Entry 9FY8 (X-ray diffraction, 2.62 A resolution); this record covers chains B and C of the 3 polymer chains in the assembly.

# Chain B
Name: L2A5 Fab Heavy chain
From: Homo sapiens
Notes: antibody fragment or engineered binder
Sequence (216 residues; each row starts with the number of its first residue; note: 3 numbers in that range are skipped by the numbering (no residue carries them; nothing is unmodelled there); a row labelled like 82A-82C holds insertion residues (82A, then the next letters in order)):
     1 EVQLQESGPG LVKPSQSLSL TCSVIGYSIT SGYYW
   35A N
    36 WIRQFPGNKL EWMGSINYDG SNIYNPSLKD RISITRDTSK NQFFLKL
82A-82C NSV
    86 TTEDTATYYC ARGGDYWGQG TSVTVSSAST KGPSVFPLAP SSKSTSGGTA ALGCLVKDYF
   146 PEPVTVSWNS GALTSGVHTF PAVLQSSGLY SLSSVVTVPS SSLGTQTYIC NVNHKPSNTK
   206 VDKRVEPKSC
Not modelled in the structure: 131-132, 213-215
Cystine bridges: Cys-22/Cys-95, Cys-139/Cys-195
Small-molecule neighbours: 2-acetamido-2-deoxy-alpha-D-galactopyranose / N-acetyl-alpha-neuraminic acid / threonine: Tyr-33, Tyr-34, Asn-35A, Trp-47, Ser-50, Gly-98, Gly-99

# Chain C
Name: L2A5 Fab Light Chain
From: Homo sapiens
Notes: antibody fragment or engineered binder
Sequence (215 residues; row label = number of the first residue in the row):
     1 DIVLTQTPAI MSASPGEKVT LTCSASSSVS YMHWFQQKSG TSPKRWIYDT SKLASGVPAR
    61 FSGSGSGTSY SLTISSMEAE DAAAYYCQQW SSDPPMLTFG AGTKLELKRT VAAPSVFIFP
   121 PSDEQLKSGT ASVVCLLNNF YPREAKVQWK VDNALQSGNS QESVTEQDSK DSTYSLSSTL
   181 TLSKADYEKH KVYACEVTHQ GLSSPVTKSF NRGEC
Not modelled in the structure: 39-40, 215
Cystine bridges: Cys-23/Cys-87, Cys-135/Cys-195
Small-molecule neighbours: 2-acetamido-2-deoxy-alpha-D-galactopyranose / N-acetyl-alpha-neuraminic acid / threonine: His-33, Arg-45, Tyr-48, Asp-49, Gln-88, Trp-90, Leu-97

# How chain B and chain C interact
Pairs across the interface (51):
  Ile-37(B) / Phe-99(C)  hydrophobic
  Gln-39(B) / Gln-37(C)  hydrogen bond
  Gln-39(B) / Tyr-86(C)  hydrogen bond
  Asn-43(B) / Tyr-86(C)  hydrogen bond (backbone-side chain)
  Leu-45(B) / Tyr-86(C)  hydrophobic
  Leu-45(B) / Phe-99(C)  hydrophobic
  Trp-47(B) / Met-96(C)  hydrophobic
  Trp-47(B) / Leu-97(C)
  Asn-60(B) / Met-96(C)
  Pro-61(B) / Met-96(C)
  Tyr-94(B) / Gln-37(C)
  Tyr-94(B) / Thr-41(C)
  Tyr-94(B) / Ser-42(C)
  Gly-99(B) / Phe-35(C)
  Gly-99(B) / Arg-45(C)
  Asp-100(B) / Arg-45(C)
  Trp-102(B) / Phe-35(C)
  Trp-102(B) / Pro-43(C)  hydrogen bond (side chain-backbone)
  Gly-103(B) / Ser-42(C)  hydrogen bond (backbone-side chain)
  Gln-104(B) / Ser-42(C)  hydrogen bond (backbone-side chain)
  Phe-121(B) / Ser-122(C)
  Phe-121(B) / Glu-124(C)
  Phe-121(B) / Gln-125(C)
  Pro-122(B) / Ser-122(C)
  Pro-122(B) / Glu-124(C)
  Leu-123(B) / Phe-119(C)
  Ala-124(B) / Phe-119(C)
  Ala-136(B) / Phe-117(C)  hydrophobic
  Ala-136(B) / Phe-119(C)
  Leu-140(B) / Ser-132(C)
  Lys-142(B) / Gln-125(C)
  Lys-142(B) / Thr-130(C)
  His-163(B) / Asn-138(C)  hydrogen bond
  His-163(B) / Asn-139(C)
  His-163(B) / Asp-168(C)  salt bridge
  His-163(B) / Ser-175(C)  hydrogen bond
  Phe-165(B) / Leu-136(C)  hydrophobic
  Phe-165(B) / Ser-163(C)
  Phe-165(B) / Thr-165(C)
  Phe-165(B) / Ser-175(C)
  Phe-165(B) / Leu-176(C)
  Phe-165(B) / Ser-177(C)
  Pro-166(B) / Ser-163(C)  hydrogen bond (backbone-side chain)
  Pro-166(B) / Val-164(C)
  Val-168(B) / Gln-161(C)
  Val-168(B) / Glu-162(C)
  Leu-169(B) / Gln-161(C)  hydrogen bond (backbone-side chain)
  Gln-170(B) / Gln-161(C)
  Val-180(B) / Leu-136(C)  hydrophobic
  Thr-182(B) / Asn-138(C)
  Lys-208(B) / Glu-124(C)  salt bridge
Other interface residues (no listed pair), chain B (36 interface residues in all): Glu-46, Ile-58, Val-120, Ser-127, Thr-134, Leu-137, Ser-178
Other interface residues (no listed pair), chain C (32 interface residues in all): Pro-95, Val-134, Glu-214

# Summary
36 residues of chain B face 32 of chain C across their interface; the contacts include 10 hydrogen bonds and 2
salt bridges. Polar pairs include His-163(B)/Asp-168(C), Lys-208(B)/Glu-124(C) and Gln-39(B)/Gln-37(C).
2-acetamido-2-deoxy-alpha-D-galactopyranose / N-acetyl-alpha-neuraminic acid / threonine is bound between
chain B and chain C.
Chain B is L2A5 Fab Heavy chain and chain C is L2A5 Fab Light Chain, both from Homo sapiens; the structure,
L2A5 Fab in complex with STn-Thr, was determined by X-ray diffraction together with 9FXT from the same study.
